Entry 9L12 (X-ray diffraction, 3.81 A resolution); this record covers chains A and D of the 4 polymer chains in the assembly.

# Chain A
Name: Cas12h
Chain sequence (870 residues; row label = number of the first residue in the row):
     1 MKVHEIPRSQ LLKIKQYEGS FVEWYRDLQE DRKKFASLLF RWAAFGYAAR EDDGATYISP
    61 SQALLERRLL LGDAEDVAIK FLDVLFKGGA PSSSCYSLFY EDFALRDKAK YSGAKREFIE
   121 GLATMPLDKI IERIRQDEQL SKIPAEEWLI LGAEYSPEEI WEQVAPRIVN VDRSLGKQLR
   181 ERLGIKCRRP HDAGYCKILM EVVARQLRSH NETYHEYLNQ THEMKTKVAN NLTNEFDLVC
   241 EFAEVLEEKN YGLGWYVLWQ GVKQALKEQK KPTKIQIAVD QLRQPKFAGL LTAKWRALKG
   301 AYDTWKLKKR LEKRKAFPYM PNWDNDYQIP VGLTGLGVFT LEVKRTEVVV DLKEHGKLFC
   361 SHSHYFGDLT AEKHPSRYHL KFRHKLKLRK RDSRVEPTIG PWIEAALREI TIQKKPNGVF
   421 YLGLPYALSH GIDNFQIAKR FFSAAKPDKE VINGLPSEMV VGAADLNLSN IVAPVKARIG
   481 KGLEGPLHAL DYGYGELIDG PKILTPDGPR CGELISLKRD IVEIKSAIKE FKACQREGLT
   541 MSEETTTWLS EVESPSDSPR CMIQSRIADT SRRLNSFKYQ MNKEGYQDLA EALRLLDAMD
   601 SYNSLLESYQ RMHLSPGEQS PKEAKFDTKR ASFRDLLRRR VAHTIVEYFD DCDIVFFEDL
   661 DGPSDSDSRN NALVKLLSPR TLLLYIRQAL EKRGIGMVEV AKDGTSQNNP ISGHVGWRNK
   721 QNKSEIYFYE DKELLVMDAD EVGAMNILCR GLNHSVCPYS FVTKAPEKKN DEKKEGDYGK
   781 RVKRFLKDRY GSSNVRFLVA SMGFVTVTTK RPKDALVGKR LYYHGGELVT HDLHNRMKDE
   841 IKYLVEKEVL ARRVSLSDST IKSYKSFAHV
Unresolved in the structure: 767-775
Bound ions: Mg2+: Asp465, Asn467

# Chain D
Molecule: 56-nt RNA strand
Sequence (56 nucleotides; row label = number of the first residue in the row; numbering starts at 0):
     0 GGUGCUGGCC GCUCUCGCUA GAGGGAGGUC AGAGCACGCU GCAAACAGAC CAAGCC

# Interface between chain A and chain D
Contacting residue pairs (142; chain A residue first):
  Pro7(A) with G37(D), hydrogen bond to the base
  Arg8(A) with G37(D), sugar contact
  Ser9(A) with G37(D), hydrogen bond to the sugar; C38(D), hydrogen bond to the base
  Gln10(A) with G1(D), hydrogen bond to the base; C36(D), hydrogen bond to the sugar; C38(D), phosphate contact
  Leu11(A) with U2(D), sugar contact; C38(D), sugar contact
  Lys13(A) with G1(D), sugar contact
  Arg50(A) with A42(D), salt bridge to the phosphate
  Gln206(A) with G40(D), hydrogen bond to the sugar
  Ser209(A) with G40(D), hydrogen bond to the base; C41(D), hydrogen bond to the base
  His210(A) with C41(D), sugar contact
  Thr213(A) with A42(D), sugar contact
  Tyr217(A) with A43(D), sugar contact
  Tyr251(A) with G53(D), hydrogen bond to the base; C54(D), hydrogen bond to the base
  Pro272(A) with C55(D), hydrogen bond to the sugar
  Thr273(A) with C55(D), hydrogen bond to the sugar
  Lys274(A) with C55(D), hydrogen bond to the sugar
  Gln276(A) with C55(D), sugar contact
  Ile277(A) with C54(D), sugar contact
  Arg310(A) with A44(D), sugar contact; C45(D), phosphate contact
  Arg314(A) with A44(D), phosphate contact
  Lys315(A) with A43(D), salt bridge to the phosphate
  Pro318(A) with A43(D), phosphate contact
  Tyr319(A) with A43(D), hydrogen bond to the phosphate
  Pro321(A) with C41(D), sugar contact; A42(D), phosphate contact
  Asn322(A) with C41(D), sugar contact; A42(D), phosphate contact
  Asn325(A) with C41(D), phosphate contact
  Asp326(A) with G40(D), sugar contact
  Tyr327(A) with G40(D), sugar contact
  Gln328(A) with C38(D), hydrogen bond to the base; U39(D), base contact
  Thr346(A) with G0(D), base contact
  His362(A) with G0(D), salt bridge to the phosphate
  Ser363(A) with G0(D), sugar contact; G1(D), hydrogen bond to the base
  His364(A) with G0(D), hydrogen bond to the sugar; G1(D), hydrogen bond to the base
  Tyr365(A) with G1(D), hydrogen bond to the base; G37(D), hydrogen bond to the phosphate
  Lys385(A) with G0(D), hydrogen bond to the base
  Leu386(A) with C34(D), phosphate contact
  Lys387(A) with G1(D), salt bridge to the phosphate; C34(D), hydrogen bond to the base
  Arg389(A) with G3(D), hydrogen bond to the base; G31(D), base contact
  Lys390(A) with A32(D), salt bridge to the phosphate
  Val395(A) with A32(D), phosphate contact; G33(D), phosphate contact
  Thr411(A) with C38(D), base contact
  Gln413(A) with U39(D), hydrogen bond to the phosphate; G40(D), phosphate contact
  Lys415(A) with U39(D), salt bridge to the phosphate
  Tyr421(A) with G1(D), sugar contact; U2(D), sugar contact
  Lys525(A) with A48(D), phosphate contact; C49(D), salt bridge to the phosphate
  Phe531(A) with C17(D), base contact
  Lys532(A) with C50(D), salt bridge to the phosphate
  Ser556(A) with A19(D), sugar contact
  Ser558(A) with C17(D), sugar contact; A19(D), hydrogen bond to the base
  Pro559(A) with C17(D), base contact
  Arg560(A) with C15(D), hydrogen bond to the base; G16(D), hydrogen bond to the sugar; A19(D), base contact; G20(D), base contact
  Cys561(A) with A19(D), sugar contact; G20(D), hydrogen bond to the sugar
  Gln564(A) with G20(D), hydrogen bond to the base; A21(D), hydrogen bond to the sugar
  Ala568(A) with A21(D), phosphate contact; G22(D), phosphate contact
  Ser571(A) with G22(D), phosphate contact
  Asn575(A) with G6(D), hydrogen bond to the phosphate; G7(D), hydrogen bond to the phosphate
  Lys578(A) with U5(D), salt bridge to the phosphate; G6(D), salt bridge to the phosphate
  Tyr579(A) with U5(D), sugar contact; A30(D), sugar contact; G31(D), sugar contact
  Asn582(A) with C4(D), base contact; U5(D), hydrogen bond to the sugar; A32(D), hydrogen bond to the base
  Lys583(A) with G31(D), sugar contact; A32(D), sugar contact; G33(D), phosphate contact
  Glu584(A) with G33(D), phosphate contact; C34(D), phosphate contact
  Gly585(A) with C34(D), sugar contact
  Tyr586(A) with C4(D), hydrogen bond to the sugar
  Gln587(A) with G33(D), hydrogen bond to the sugar; C34(D), sugar contact
  Tyr602(A) with G22(D), phosphate contact; G23(D), hydrogen bond to the phosphate
  Ser604(A) with A48(D), phosphate contact; C49(D), phosphate contact
  Leu606(A) with G22(D), phosphate contact
  Glu607(A) with A48(D), hydrogen bond to the sugar; C49(D), sugar contact
  Ser608(A) with C49(D), phosphate contact; C50(D), phosphate contact
  Tyr609(A) with C15(D), base contact; G20(D), hydrogen bond to the base; A21(D), hydrogen bond to the base; G22(D), sugar contact
  Gln610(A) with G23(D), sugar contact
  Arg611(A) with C49(D), hydrogen bond to the sugar; C50(D), hydrogen bond to the sugar
  His613(A) with U14(D), phosphate contact; C15(D), salt bridge to the phosphate
  Pro616(A) with A51(D), sugar contact
  Gly617(A) with C50(D), sugar contact; A51(D), sugar contact
  Glu618(A) with C50(D), sugar contact
  Gln619(A) with C50(D), hydrogen bond to the base
  Lys625(A) with G24(D), sugar contact; A25(D), phosphate contact
  Thr628(A) with C4(D), hydrogen bond to the phosphate
  Lys629(A) with C4(D), sugar contact; U5(D), phosphate contact
  Ser632(A) with G3(D), hydrogen bond to the sugar
  Leu636(A) with G3(D), base contact; A35(D), base contact
  Arg639(A) with A35(D), hydrogen bond to the sugar; C36(D), hydrogen bond to the phosphate; G37(D), salt bridge to the phosphate; C38(D), salt bridge to the phosphate
  Arg640(A) with C34(D), hydrogen bond to the phosphate; A35(D), salt bridge to the phosphate
  His643(A) with A35(D), salt bridge to the phosphate
  Arg669(A) with A46(D), salt bridge to the phosphate
  Lys675(A) with G47(D), salt bridge to the phosphate
  Gln688(A) with G37(D), hydrogen bond to the base
  Lys692(A) with C36(D), salt bridge to the phosphate
Other interface residues (no listed pair), chain A (102 interface residues in all): Lys15, Lys249, Asn250, Met320, Thr398, Tyr426, Arg536, Met541, Pro555, Ile567, Lys622, Asp627, Phe633
Other interface residues (no listed pair), chain D (46 interface residues in all): U18, A52

# Summary
102 residues of chain A face 46 of chain D across their interface, with 49 hydrogen bonds and 18 salt bridges.
Polar pairs include Pro7(A)-G37(D), Ser9(A)-C38(D) and Gln10(A)-G1(D). Asp465(A) and Asn467(A) form the Mg2+
site.
Chain A is Cas12h and chain D is a 56-nt RNA strand; the structure, Crystal structure of Cas12h ternary
complex, was determined by X-ray diffraction.
